Entry 9LIZ (electron microscopy, 3.10 A resolution); this record covers chains A and D of the 8 polymer chains in the assembly.

== Chain A (and D) ==
Name: Potassium voltage-gated channel subfamily KQT member 5
Organism: Homo sapiens
Notes: chain D of this document is another copy of the same molecule, construct and numbering; everything in this record applies to it too
UniProt: Q9NR82 (KCNQ5_HUMAN); numbering as in UniProt (aligned over 90-698)
Chain sequence (626 residues; numbered 89 to 714; the number before each row is that of its first residue):
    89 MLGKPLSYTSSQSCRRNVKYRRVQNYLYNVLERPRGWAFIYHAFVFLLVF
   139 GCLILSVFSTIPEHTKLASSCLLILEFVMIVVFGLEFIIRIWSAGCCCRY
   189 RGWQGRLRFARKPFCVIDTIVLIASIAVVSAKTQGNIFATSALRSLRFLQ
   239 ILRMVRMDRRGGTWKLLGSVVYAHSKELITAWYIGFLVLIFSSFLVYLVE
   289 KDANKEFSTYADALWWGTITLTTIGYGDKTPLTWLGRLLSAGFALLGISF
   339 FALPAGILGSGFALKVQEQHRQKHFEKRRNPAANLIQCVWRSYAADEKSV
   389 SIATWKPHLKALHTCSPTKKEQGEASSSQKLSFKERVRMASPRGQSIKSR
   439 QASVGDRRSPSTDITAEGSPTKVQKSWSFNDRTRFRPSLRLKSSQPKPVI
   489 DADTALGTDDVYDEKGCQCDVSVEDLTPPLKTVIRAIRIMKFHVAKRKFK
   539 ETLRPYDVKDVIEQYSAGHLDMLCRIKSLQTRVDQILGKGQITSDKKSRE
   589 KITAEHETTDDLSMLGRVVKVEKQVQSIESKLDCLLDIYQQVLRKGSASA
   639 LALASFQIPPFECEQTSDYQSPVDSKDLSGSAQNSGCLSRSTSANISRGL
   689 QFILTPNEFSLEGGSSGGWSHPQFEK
Not modelled in the structure: 89-102, 385-514, 577-714
Construct notes: initiating methionine (89); expression tag (699-714)
Residues lining bound ligands:
  - PIO ([(2R)-2-octanoyloxy-3-[oxidanyl-[(1R,2R,3S,4R,5R,6S)-2,3,6-tris(oxidanyl)-4,5-diphosphonooxy-cyclohexyl]oxy-phosphoryl]oxy-propyl] octanoate), molecule 1: W252, K253, L255, G256, S257, V259, Y260, R542, P543
  - PIO, molecule 2: H358, K361, H362

== How chain A and chain D interact ==
Pairs across the interface (6; chain A residue first):
  I142(A) with L326(D), hydrophobic
  F146(A) with W322(D)
  I149(A) with W322(D), hydrophobic
  W322(A) with F146(D); I149(D), hydrophobic
  L326(A) with I142(D), hydrophobic
Interface residues without a listed pair, chain A (12 interface residues in all): E151, H152, T311, I312, G313, L323, S348
Interface residues without a listed pair, chain D (12 interface residues in all): E151, H152, T311, I312, G313, L323, S348

== In short ==
Chain A and chain D each contribute 12 residues to their interface. Ligands of chain A: compound PIO.
Chain A and chain D are both Potassium voltage-gated channel subfamily KQT member 5 (Homo sapiens); the
structure, Human KCNQ5-CaM in complex with PIP2, was determined by electron microscopy (same publication as
9J38, 9LJ1 and 9LJ5).
